6RDS - chains Q and R of the 20 polymer chains in the assembly; structure by electron microscopy, 3.80 A resolution.

# Chain Q
Molecule: epsilon: Polytomella F-ATP synthase epsilon subunit
Source organism: Polytomella sp. Pringsheim 198.80
Chain sequence (74 residues; each row starts with the number of its first residue):
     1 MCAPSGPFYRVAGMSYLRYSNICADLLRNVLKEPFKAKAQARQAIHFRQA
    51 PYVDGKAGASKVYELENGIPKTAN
Disordered / not traced: 1-2

# Chain R
Molecule: Mitochondrial ATP synthase subunit delta
Source organism: Polytomella sp. Pringsheim 198.80
Reference sequence: D7P7X6 (D7P7X6_9CHLO); numbering as in UniProt (aligned over 1-199)
Chain sequence (199 residues; numbered 1 to 199; the number before each row is that of its first residue):
     1 MFGLKRAVTVGRRFISTSAARMEAAAPAGPKEFTEVWNKKAPSTLIVPEF
    51 PSNYTAVKAVGEGQVHGDAFPVNFYTPHSILSQAQKDTVVLPGVDGYFGV
   101 KASHVPTIAQLKPGVVELHSGAESEKFFVSGGFAFVHPNGVTDICVLEAA
   151 TLDQVDPAAVKSALAAASAAQPTDEFEQAANRAAIELYSALESAVEAKA
Disordered / not traced: 1-22

# Interface between chain Q and chain R
Pairs across the interface - 37 pairs, chain Q then chain R:
  Phe8(Q) - Ala179(R)
  Phe8(Q) - Arg182(R)
  Tyr9(Q) - Gln110(R)  hydrogen bond
  Val11(Q) - Glu175(R)
  Ala12(Q) - Glu175(R)
  Ala12(Q) - Phe176(R)
  Met14(Q) - Phe176(R)  hydrophobic
  Tyr16(Q) - Gly132(R)
  Tyr16(Q) - Phe133(R)  hydrophobic
  Arg18(Q) - Phe176(R)
  Tyr19(Q) - Ala183(R)  hydrophobic
  Ser20(Q) - Gly131(R)  hydrogen bond (side chain-backbone)
  Ser20(Q) - Leu147(R)
  Asn21(Q) - Leu147(R)
  Cys23(Q) - Ser130(R)  hydrogen bond (backbone-side chain)
  Cys23(Q) - Leu187(R)
  Ala24(Q) - Ser130(R)  hydrogen bond (backbone-side chain)
  Leu26(Q) - Ala184(R)  hydrophobic
  Leu26(Q) - Tyr188(R)
  Leu27(Q) - Phe128(R)  hydrophobic
  Leu27(Q) - Ser130(R)
  Leu27(Q) - Glu148(R)
  Leu27(Q) - Ala150(R)  hydrophobic
  Arg28(Q) - Glu148(R)  salt bridge
  Val30(Q) - Asp156(R)
  Val30(Q) - Leu191(R)  hydrophobic
  Leu31(Q) - Gln154(R)
  Leu31(Q) - Val155(R)  hydrophobic
  Lys32(Q) - Asp153(R)
  Lys32(Q) - Gln154(R)  hydrogen bond (backbone-backbone)
  Lys32(Q) - Val155(R)
  Phe35(Q) - Gln154(R)
  Arg42(Q) - His78(R)  hydrogen bond
  Arg42(Q) - Glu148(R)  salt bridge
  Lys71(Q) - Phe176(R)
  Thr72(Q) - Phe176(R)
  Ala73(Q) - Phe176(R)
Interface residues without a listed pair, chain Q (25 interface residues in all): Gly13, Ile22
Interface residues without a listed pair, chain R (26 interface residues in all): Ala163, Ala180, Glu186

# In short
25 residues of chain Q face 26 of chain R across their interface; the contacts include 6 hydrogen bonds and 2
salt bridges. Polar pairs include Arg28(Q)-Glu148(R), Arg42(Q)-Glu148(R) and Tyr9(Q)-Gln110(R).
Here chain Q is epsilon: Polytomella F-ATP synthase epsilon subunit and chain R is Mitochondrial ATP synthase
subunit delta, both from Polytomella sp. Pringsheim 198.80. Entry 6RDS (Cryo-EM structure of Polytomella F-ATP
synthase, Rotary substate 1D, focussed refinement of F1 head and rotor) was determined by electron microscopy
together with 6RD4, 6RD5, 6RD6, 6RD7, 6RD8, 6RD9 and 46 further entries from the same study.
